PDB entry 2FL9 | electron microscopy, 17.00 A resolution (very low resolution: no residue pairs are listed; an interface is given only as per-side residue counts) | chains A and B of the 18 polymer chains in the assembly

== Chain A (and B) ==
Molecule: Baseplate structural protein Gp10
From: Enterobacteria phage T4
Notes: chain B of this document is another copy of the same molecule, construct and numbering; everything in this record applies to it too
Reference sequence: P10928 (VG10_BPT4); numbering as in UniProt (aligned over 1-602)
Chain sequence (602 residues; row label = number of the first residue in the row):
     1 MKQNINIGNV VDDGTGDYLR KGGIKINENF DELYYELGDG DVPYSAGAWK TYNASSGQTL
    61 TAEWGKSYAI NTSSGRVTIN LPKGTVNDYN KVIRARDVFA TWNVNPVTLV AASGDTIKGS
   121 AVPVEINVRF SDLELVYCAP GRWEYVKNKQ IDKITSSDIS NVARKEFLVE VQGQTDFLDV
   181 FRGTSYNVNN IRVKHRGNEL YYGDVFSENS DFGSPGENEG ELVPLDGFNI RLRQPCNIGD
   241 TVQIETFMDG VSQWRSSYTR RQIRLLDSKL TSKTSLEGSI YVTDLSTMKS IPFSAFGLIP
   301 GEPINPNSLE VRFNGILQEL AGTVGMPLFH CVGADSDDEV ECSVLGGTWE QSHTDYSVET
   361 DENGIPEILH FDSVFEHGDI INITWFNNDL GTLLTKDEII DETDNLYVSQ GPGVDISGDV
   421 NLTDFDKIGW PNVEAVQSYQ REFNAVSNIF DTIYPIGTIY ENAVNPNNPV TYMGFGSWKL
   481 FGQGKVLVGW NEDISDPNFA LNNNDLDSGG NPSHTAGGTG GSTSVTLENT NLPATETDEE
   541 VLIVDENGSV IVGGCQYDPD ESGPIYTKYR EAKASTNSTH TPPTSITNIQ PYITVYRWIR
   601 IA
Unresolved in the structure: 161-405, 553-565
Differences from the reference sequence: engineered mutation Glu442 (Ala in P10928), Thr530 (Ala in P10928)

== Interface between chain A and chain B ==
At this resolution (17 A) residue pairs are not listed: 13 residues of chain A and 16 of chain B lie at the interface.

== In short ==
13 residues of chain A face 16 of chain B across their interface.
Chain A and chain B are both Baseplate structural protein Gp10 (Enterobacteria phage T4); the structure,
Evolution of bacteriophage tails: Structure of T4 gene product 10, was determined by electron microscopy,
deposited together with 2FKK and 2FL8.
